PDB entry 5B7J | solution NMR | chains A and C of the 3 polymer chains in the assembly

[Chain A]
Protein: Switch-activating protein 1
Source organism: Schizosaccharomyces pombe (strain 972 / ATCC 24843)
UniProt: P40847 (SAP1_SCHPO); residues 25-135 here = UniProt positions 25-135
Sequence (111 residues; numbered 25 to 135; the number before each row is that of its first residue):
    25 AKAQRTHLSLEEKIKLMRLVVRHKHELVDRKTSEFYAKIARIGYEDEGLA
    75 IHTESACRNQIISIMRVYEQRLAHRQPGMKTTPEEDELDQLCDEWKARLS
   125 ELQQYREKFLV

[Chain C]
Molecule: 12-nt DNA strand
Sequence (12 nucleotides; numbered 213 to 224; the number before each row is that of its first residue):
   213 AATATTGTTTTG

[Chain A / chain C interface]
Pairs across the interface (20):
  Lys26(A) with DT221(C), base contact; DT222(C), base contact; DT223(C), sugar contact
  Ala27(A) with DT222(C), sugar contact
  Gln28(A) with DT221(C), phosphate contact; DT222(C), phosphate contact
  Arg29(A) with DT222(C), phosphate contact
  Thr30(A) with DT222(C), phosphate contact; DT223(C), phosphate contact
  His31(A) with DT223(C), phosphate contact
  Leu32(A) with DT223(C), phosphate contact
  Ser33(A) with DT223(C), sugar contact
  Thr56(A) with DA214(C), phosphate contact
  Asn83(A) with DA216(C), base contact
  Ile86(A) with DT215(C), sugar contact; DA216(C), phosphate contact; DT217(C), base contact
  Arg90(A) with DA216(C), sugar contact; DT217(C), phosphate contact; DT218(C), base contact
Interface residues without a listed pair, chain A (15 interface residues in all): Leu34, Arg82, Ser87
Interface residues without a listed pair, chain C (9 interface residues in all): DG224

[Overview]
The interface between chain A and chain C involves 15 residues on one side and 9 on the other.
Here chain A is Switch-activating protein 1 (Schizosaccharomyces pombe (strain 972 / ATCC 24843)) and chain C
is a 12-nt DNA strand. Entry 5B7J (Structure model of Sap1-DNA complex) was determined by solution NMR.
